Entry 2YFA (X-ray diffraction, 1.80 A resolution); this record covers chains A and B.

== Chain A (and B) ==
Name: Methyl-accepting chemotaxis transducer
Source organism: Pseudomonas putida
Notes: fragment: ligand binding domain, residues 46-283; chain B of this document is another copy of the same molecule, construct and numbering; everything in this record applies to it too
UniProt: Q88E10 (Q88E10_PSEPK); residues 50-287 here correspond to UniProt positions 46-283 (UniProt number = residue number - 4)
Sequence (258 residues; numbered 30 to 287; the number before each row is that of its first residue):
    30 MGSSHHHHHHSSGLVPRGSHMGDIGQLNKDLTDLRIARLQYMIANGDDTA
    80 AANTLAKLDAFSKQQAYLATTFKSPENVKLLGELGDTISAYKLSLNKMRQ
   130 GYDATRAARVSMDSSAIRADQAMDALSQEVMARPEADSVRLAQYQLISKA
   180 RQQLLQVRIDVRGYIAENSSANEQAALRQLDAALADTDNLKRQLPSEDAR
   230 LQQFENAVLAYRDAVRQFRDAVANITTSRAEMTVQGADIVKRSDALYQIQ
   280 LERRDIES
Not modelled in the structure: 30-46, 283-287 (chain B: 30-47, 283-287)
Differences from the reference sequence: expression tag (30-49)
Ligand contacts: (2S)-2-hydroxybutanedioic acid (LMR): Arg64, Arg67, Leu68, Arg258, Met261, Thr262
Swiss-Prot annotation at these positions:
  - binding site ((S)-malate): Arg64 to Gln69, Arg258, Thr262
  - binding site (succinate): Arg64 to Gln69, Arg258
  - binding site (acetate): Asp142, Arg187, Arg191, Tyr240
From the paper describing this entry:
  - binding site for (2S)-2-hydroxybutanedioic acid: Arg64, Arg67, Gln69, Arg258, Thr262
  - binding site for acetate ion: Arg187, Arg191, Tyr240
  - mutagenesis - R64A, R67A, R258A: abolished binding to (2S)-2-hydroxybutanedioic acid
  - mutagenesis - R258A: unchanged binding to Butyrate
  - mutagenesis - R64A, R67A: abolished binding to Butyrate
  - mutagenesis - R187A (KD of 9.1 uM): unchanged binding to (2S)-2-hydroxybutanedioic acid

== Interface between chain A and chain B ==
Residue-residue contacts (60):
  Met50(A) - Met50(B)  hydrophobic
  Met50(A) - Tyr276(B)
  Met50(A) - Leu280(B)  hydrophobic
  Lys58(A) - Val269(B)
  Lys58(A) - Asp273(B)  salt bridge
  Thr61(A) - Thr61(B)
  Thr61(A) - Arg64(B)
  Arg64(A) - Thr61(B)
  Arg64(A) - Ile65(B)
  Ile65(A) - Arg64(B)
  Ile65(A) - Ile65(B)  hydrophobic
  Ile65(A) - Leu68(B)  hydrophobic
  Leu68(A) - Ile65(B)  hydrophobic
  Leu68(A) - Leu68(B)  hydrophobic
  Leu68(A) - Ile72(B)  hydrophobic
  Met71(A) - Ile72(B)  hydrophobic
  Ile72(A) - Leu68(B)  hydrophobic
  Ile72(A) - Met71(B)  hydrophobic
  Ile72(A) - Ile72(B)  hydrophobic
  Ile72(A) - Arg258(B)
  Asn74(A) - Glu196(B)  hydrogen bond
  Met160(A) - Leu170(B)  hydrophobic
  Met160(A) - Gln174(B)  hydrogen bond
  Asp166(A) - Asp166(B)
  Asp166(A) - Ser167(B)
  Ser167(A) - Asp166(B)
  Arg169(A) - Leu170(B)
  Leu170(A) - Asp166(B)
  Leu170(A) - Arg169(B)
  Leu170(A) - Leu170(B)  hydrophobic
  Tyr173(A) - Tyr173(B)  hydrophobic
  Tyr173(A) - Gln174(B)
  Tyr173(A) - Ser177(B)
  Gln174(A) - Met160(B)
  Gln174(A) - Tyr173(B)
  Ser177(A) - Tyr173(B)  hydrogen bond
  Arg180(A) - Gln181(B)
  Gln181(A) - Ser177(B)
  Gln181(A) - Arg180(B)
  Gln181(A) - Gln181(B)  hydrogen bond
  Gln181(A) - Leu184(B)
  Leu184(A) - Gln181(B)
  Leu184(A) - Leu184(B)  hydrophobic
  Leu184(A) - Gln185(B)
  Leu184(A) - Ile188(B)
  Arg187(A) - Ile188(B)
  Ile188(A) - Arg187(B)
  Ile188(A) - Ile188(B)  hydrophobic
  Ile188(A) - Arg191(B)  hydrogen bond (backbone-side chain)
  Arg191(A) - Ile188(B)  hydrogen bond (side chain-backbone)
  Arg191(A) - Arg191(B)
  Arg191(A) - Gly192(B)
  Gly192(A) - Arg191(B)
  Ala195(A) - Asn74(B)  hydrogen bond (backbone-side chain)
  Ala195(A) - Ala195(B)  hydrophobic
  Glu196(A) - Arg138(B)  salt bridge
  Arg258(A) - Ile72(B)
  Tyr276(A) - Met50(B)
  Tyr276(A) - Tyr276(B)  hydrogen bond
  Leu280(A) - Met50(B)  hydrophobic
Also at the interface, not in a pair above, chain A (33 interface residues in all): Gln69, Gln185, Asp189, Ile194
Also at the interface, not in a pair above, chain B (35 interface residues in all): Gln69, Asp189, Ile194

== In short ==
Chain A and chain B form an interface of 33 and 35 residues respectively; the contacts include 8 hydrogen
bonds and 2 salt bridges. Polar contacts include Lys58(A)-Asp273(B), Glu196(A)-Arg138(B) and
Asn74(A)-Glu196(B). The paper reports a binding site for (2S)-2-hydroxybutanedioic acid at Arg64(A), Arg67(A)
and Gln69(A) among others; R64A, R67A and R258A of chain A abolish binding to (2S)-2-hydroxybutanedioic acid.
Chain A and chain B are both Methyl-accepting chemotaxis transducer (Pseudomonas putida); the structure, X-ray
structure of McpS ligand binding domain in complex with malate, was determined by X-ray diffraction.
